PDB entry 1TJI | X-ray diffraction, 2.20 A resolution | chains H and P of the 3 polymer chains in the assembly

== Chain H ==
Protein: anti-HIV-1 antibody 2F5 Heavy Chain
Source organism: Homo sapiens
Notes: antibody fragment or engineered binder
Chain sequence (237 residues; numbered 1 to 218 plus 19 insertion-coded residues; the number before each row is that of its first residue; a row labelled like 35A-35B holds insertion residues (35A, then the next letters in order)):
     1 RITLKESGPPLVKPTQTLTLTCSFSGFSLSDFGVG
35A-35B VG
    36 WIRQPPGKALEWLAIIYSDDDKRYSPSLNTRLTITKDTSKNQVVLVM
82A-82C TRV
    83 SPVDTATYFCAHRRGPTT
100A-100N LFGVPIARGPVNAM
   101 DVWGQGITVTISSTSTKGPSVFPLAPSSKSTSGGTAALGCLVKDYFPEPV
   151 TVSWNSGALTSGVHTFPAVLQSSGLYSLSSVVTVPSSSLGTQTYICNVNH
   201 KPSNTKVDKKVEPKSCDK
Modified / non-standard residues: Cys-216 (s-(2-amino-2-oxoethyl)-l-cysteine; YCM)
Disulfide bonds: Cys-22/Cys-92, Cys-140/Cys-196

== Chain P ==
Protein: Envelope Glycoprotein GP41
Notes: fragment: Transmembrane Glycoprotein (residues 653-659)
UniProtKB: P04580 (ENV_HV1Z6); residues 654-670 here correspond to UniProt positions 653-669 (UniProt number = residue number - 1)
Chain sequence (18 residues; row label = number of the first residue in the row):
   654 EKNEQELLELDKWASLWX
Disordered / not traced: 654-656
Modified / non-standard residues: NH2 (amino group) at position 671
UniProt features mapped onto this chain:
  - region: Glu-662 to Trp-670 (MPER)
Reported in the primary citation:
  - contacts within the chain: Glu-659/Leu-661 (hydrophobic contact), Asp-664/Trp-666, Asp-664/Ala-667 (backbone contact), Trp-666/Leu-669 (backbone contact)

== Interface between chain H and chain P ==
Pairs across the interface - 18 pairs, chain H then chain P:
  Gly-33(H) / Trp-666(P)
  Tyr-52(H) / Asp-664(P)
  Tyr-52(H) / Lys-665(P)
  Asp-54(H) / Lys-665(P)  salt bridge
  Asp-56(H) / Lys-665(P)  salt bridge
  Arg-58(H) / Glu-662(P)  salt bridge
  Arg-95(H) / Asp-664(P)  salt bridge
  Arg-95(H) / Trp-666(P)
  Pro-98(H) / Trp-666(P)
  Pro-98(H) / Leu-669(P)  hydrophobic
  Ile-100F(H) / Trp-670(P)
  Ala-100G(H) / Trp-670(P)
  Arg-100H(H) / Trp-666(P)  hydrogen bond (side chain-backbone)
  Arg-100H(H) / Ala-667(P)
  Arg-100H(H) / Leu-669(P)
  Arg-100H(H) / Trp-670(P)  hydrogen bond (backbone-backbone)
  Arg-100H(H) / NH2_671(P)
  Val-100K(H) / Trp-666(P)
Also at the interface, not in a pair above, chain H (12 interface residues in all): Phe-32
Interface features reported in the paper:
  - residue pairs: Glu-662(P)/Arg-58(H), Asp-664(P)/Arg-95(H), Lys-665(P)/Asp-54(H), Lys-665(P)/Asp-56(H), Lys-665(P)/Tyr-52(H), Trp-666(P)/Gly-33(H) (hydrophobic contact), Trp-666(P)/Arg-95(H) (hydrophobic contact), Trp-666(P)/Pro-98(H) (hydrophobic contact), Trp-666(P)/Val-100K(H) (hydrophobic contact), Leu-669(P)/Pro-98(H), Trp-670(P)/Arg-100H(H) (backbone contact)
  - epitope / paratope residues, chain P: Glu-662(P), Asp-664(P), Lys-665(P), Trp-666(P), Leu-669(P), Trp-670(P)

== In short ==
12 residues of chain H face 8 of chain P across their interface; the contacts include 2 hydrogen bonds and 4
salt bridges. Polar pairs include Asp-54(H)/Lys-665(P), Asp-56(H)/Lys-665(P) and Arg-58(H)/Glu-662(P). The
authors report contacts between Glu-662(P) and Arg-58(H), Asp-664(P) and Arg-95(H) and Lys-665(P) and
Asp-54(H) among others; hydrophobic contacts between Trp-666(P) and Gly-33(H), Trp-666(P) and Arg-95(H) and
Trp-666(P) and Pro-98(H) among others; a backbone contact between Trp-670(P) and Arg-100H(H). The paper
reports epitope/paratope residues Glu-662(P), Asp-664(P) and Lys-665(P) among others; contacts within the
chain involving Glu-659(P), Leu-661(P) and Trp-666(P) among others.
Chain H is anti-HIV-1 antibody 2F5 Heavy Chain (Homo sapiens) and chain P is Envelope Glycoprotein GP41; the
structure, Crystal Structure of the broadly neutralizing anti-HIV-1 antibody 2F5 in complex with a gp41 17mer
epitope, was determined by X-ray diffraction (same publication as 1TJG and 1TJH).
